Entry 7NNT (electron microscopy, 3.40 A resolution); this record covers chains A and B of the 4 polymer chains in the assembly.

# Chain A
Molecule: Energy-coupling factor transporter ATP-binding protein EcfA1
From: Lactobacillus delbrueckii subsp. bulgaricus (strain ATCC 11842 / DSM 20081 / JCM 1002 / NBRC 13953 / NCIMB 11778)
Notes: EC 7.-.-.-
UniProtKB: Q1GBJ0 (ECFA1_LACDA); numbering as in UniProt (aligned over 2-282)
Chain sequence (300 residues; numbered -17 to 282; the number before each row is that of its first residue; numbers below 1 keep their minus sign (Met-17 is residue -17)):
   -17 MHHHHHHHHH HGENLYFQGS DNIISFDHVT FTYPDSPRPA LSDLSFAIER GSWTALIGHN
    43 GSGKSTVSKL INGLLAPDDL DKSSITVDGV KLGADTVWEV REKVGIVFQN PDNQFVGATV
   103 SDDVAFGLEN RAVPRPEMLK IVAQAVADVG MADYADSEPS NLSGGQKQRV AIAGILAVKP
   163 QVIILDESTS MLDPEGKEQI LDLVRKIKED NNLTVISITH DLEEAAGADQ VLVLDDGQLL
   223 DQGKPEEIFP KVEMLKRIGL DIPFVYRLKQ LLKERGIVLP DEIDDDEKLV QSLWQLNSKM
Unresolved in the structure: -17 to 0, 15-16, 282
Sequence notes: initiating methionine (-17); expression tag (-16 to 1)
UniProt features mapped onto this chain:
  - binding site (ATP): Gly40 to Ser47

# Chain B
Molecule: Energy-coupling factor transporter ATP-binding protein EcfA2
From: Lactobacillus delbrueckii subsp. bulgaricus (strain ATCC 11842 / DSM 20081 / JCM 1002 / NBRC 13953 / NCIMB 11778)
Notes: EC 3.6.3.-
UniProtKB: Q1GBI9 (ECFA2_LACDA); numbering as in UniProt (aligned over 1-287)
Chain sequence (287 residues; numbered 1 to 287; the number before each row is that of its first residue):
     1 MAIKFENVSY VYSPGSPLEA IGLDQLNFSL EEGKFIALVG HTGSGKSTLM QHFNALLKPT
    61 SGKIEIAGYT ITPETGNKGL KDLRRKVSLA FQFSEAQLFE NTVLKDVEYG PRNFGFSEDE
   121 AREAALKWLK KVGLKDDLIE HSPFDLSGGQ MRRVALAGVL AYEPEIICLD EPAAGLDPMG
   181 RLEMMQLFKD YQAAGHTVIL VTHNMDDVAD YADDVLALEH GRLIKHASPK EVFKDSEWLQ
   241 KHHLAEPRSA RFAAKLEAAG LKLPGQPLTM PELADAIKQS LKGGEHE
Unresolved in the structure: 1, 13-21, 283-287
UniProt features mapped onto this chain:
  - binding site (ATP): Gly40 to Ser47

# Chain A / chain B interface
Contacting residue pairs - 34 pairs, chain A then chain B:
  His41(A) - Asp177(B)  salt bridge
  Ser172(A) - Gly175(B)
  Asp175(A) - His203(B)
  Pro176(A) - Asn204(B)
  Glu177(A) - His41(B)  salt bridge
  His202(A) - Gly175(B)
  His202(A) - Pro178(B)
  Asp243(A) - Pro178(B)
  Asp243(A) - Met179(B)
  Phe246(A) - Arg248(B)
  Phe246(A) - Phe252(B)  hydrophobic
  Phe246(A) - Met270(B)  hydrophobic
  Arg249(A) - Met270(B)
  Leu250(A) - Phe252(B)  hydrophobic
  Leu250(A) - Leu273(B)  hydrophobic
  Leu253(A) - Met270(B)
  Leu253(A) - Pro271(B)
  Leu253(A) - Ala274(B)  hydrophobic
  Leu254(A) - Ala274(B)
  Leu254(A) - Ile277(B)  hydrophobic
  Arg257(A) - Lys278(B)  hydrogen bond (backbone-side chain)
  Gly258(A) - Lys278(B)
  Asp268(A) - Phe252(B)
  Asp268(A) - Lys255(B)
  Leu271(A) - Phe252(B)  hydrophobic
  Val272(A) - Phe252(B)  hydrophobic
  Val272(A) - Leu256(B)  hydrophobic
  Leu275(A) - Leu256(B)  hydrophobic
  Leu275(A) - Leu261(B)
  Leu275(A) - Ile277(B)  hydrophobic
  Trp276(A) - Ala259(B)
  Asn279(A) - Gly260(B)  hydrogen bond (side chain-backbone)
  Asn279(A) - Leu261(B)
  Asn279(A) - Leu281(B)
Also at the interface, not in a pair above, chain A (27 interface residues in all): Met173, Leu204, Glu205, Gly241, Leu242, Ile259, Leu278
Also at the interface, not in a pair above, chain B (25 interface residues in all): Phe93, Leu176, Ala245, Asp275

# Summary
27 residues of chain A face 25 of chain B across their interface, with 2 hydrogen bonds and 2 salt bridges.
Among the polar pairs are His41(A)-Asp177(B), Glu177(A)-His41(B) and Arg257(A)-Lys278(B).
Here chain A is Energy-coupling factor transporter ATP-binding protein EcfA1 and chain B is Energy-coupling
factor transporter ATP-binding protein EcfA2, both from Lactobacillus delbrueckii subsp. bulgaricus (strain
ATCC 11842 / DSM 20081 / JCM 1002 / NBRC 13953 / NCIMB 11778). Entry 7NNT (Cryo-EM structure of the
folate-specific ECF transporter complex in DDM micelles) was determined by electron microscopy together with
7NNU from the same study.
